PDB entry 3H55 | X-ray diffraction, 1.91 A resolution | chains A and B

Chain A (and B):
Molecule: Alpha-N-acetylgalactosaminidase
Organism: Homo sapiens
Notes: EC 3.2.1.49; chain B of this document is another copy of the same molecule, construct and numbering; everything in this record applies to it too
UniProt: P17050 (NAGAB_HUMAN); residues 18-411 here = UniProt positions 18-411
Sequence (400 residues; row label = number of the first residue in the row):
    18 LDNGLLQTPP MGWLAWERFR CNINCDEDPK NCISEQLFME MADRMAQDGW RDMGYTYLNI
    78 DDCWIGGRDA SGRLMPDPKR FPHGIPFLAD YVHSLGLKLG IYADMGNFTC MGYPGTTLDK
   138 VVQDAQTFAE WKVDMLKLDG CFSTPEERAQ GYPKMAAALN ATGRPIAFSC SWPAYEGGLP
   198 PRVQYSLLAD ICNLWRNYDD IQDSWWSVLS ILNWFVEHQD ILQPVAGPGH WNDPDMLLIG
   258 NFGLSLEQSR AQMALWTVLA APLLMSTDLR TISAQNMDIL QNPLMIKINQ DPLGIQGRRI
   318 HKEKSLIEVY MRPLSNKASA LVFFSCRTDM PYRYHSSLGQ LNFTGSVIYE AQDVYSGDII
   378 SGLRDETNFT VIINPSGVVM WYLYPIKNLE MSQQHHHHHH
Unresolved in the structure: 405-417
Differences from the reference sequence: engineered mutation Gln201 (Asn in P17050); expression tag (412-417)
Swiss-Prot annotation at these positions:
  - active site: Asp156 (Nucleophile), Asp217 (Proton donor)
  - binding site (substrate): Asp78, Asp79, Lys154, Ser188, Arg213, Asp217
  - modified residue (Phosphoserine): Ser322, Ser332
  - glycosylation (N-linked (GlcNAc...) asparagine): Asn124, Asn177, Asn359, Asn385
  - natural variant: Ser160 (S160C: In SCHIND), Glu325 (E325K: In SCHIND), Arg329 (R329Q: In KANZD; R329W: In KANZD)
Disulfides: Cys38-Cys80, Cys42-Cys49, Cys127-Cys158, Cys187-Cys209
Covalently attached groups: N-acetylglucosamine (NAG) linked to Asn124, Asn177, Asn385
Residues lining bound ligands:
  - alpha-D-galactopyranose (GLA), molecule 1: Trp33, Asp78, Asp79, Tyr119, Cys127, Met128, Lys154, Asp156, Tyr192, Arg213, Asp217
  - alpha-D-galactopyranose (GLA), molecule 2: Asp156, Cys158, Ala191, Tyr192, Arg213, Tyr215, Asp216, Asp217
From the paper describing this entry:
  - post-translational modification sites: Asn359 (proposed by the authors, not directly observed)
  - mutagenesis - N201Q (KM of 0.89 mM): unchanged catalytic activity on pNP-alpha-GalNAc
  - disease-associated variants - D217N: decreased catalytic activity (proposed by the authors, not directly observed)
  - disease-associated variants - S160C, E193*, E325K, R329Q, R329W: decreased stability (proposed by the authors, not directly observed)
  - disease-associated variants - E367K: unchanged catalytic activity

How chain A and chain B interact:
Pairs across the interface - 38 pairs, chain A then chain B:
  Glu34(A) - Thr345(B)
  Glu34(A) - Asp346(B)
  Arg35(A) - Met347(B)
  Arg35(A) - Pro348(B)
  Phe36(A) - Met347(B)
  Arg37(A) - Thr345(B)
  Arg37(A) - Asp346(B)
  Arg37(A) - Met347(B)
  Glu44(A) - Arg350(B)  salt bridge
  Asp45(A) - Arg350(B)  salt bridge
  Gln219(A) - Thr345(B)
  Asp220(A) - Thr345(B)  hydrogen bond (backbone-backbone)
  Phe259(A) - Ser262(B)  hydrogen bond (backbone-side chain)
  Phe259(A) - Pro348(B)
  Phe259(A) - Asn391(B)
  Phe259(A) - Pro392(B)  hydrophobic
  Gly260(A) - Ser262(B)
  Gly260(A) - Gln265(B)  hydrogen bond (backbone-side chain)
  Leu261(A) - Ser262(B)
  Ser262(A) - Phe259(B)  hydrogen bond (side chain-backbone)
  Ser262(A) - Leu261(B)
  Gln265(A) - Gly260(B)  hydrogen bond (side chain-backbone)
  Thr345(A) - Glu34(B)
  Thr345(A) - Arg37(B)
  Thr345(A) - Gln219(B)
  Thr345(A) - Asp220(B)  hydrogen bond (backbone-backbone)
  Asp346(A) - Glu34(B)
  Asp346(A) - Arg37(B)
  Met347(A) - Arg35(B)
  Met347(A) - Phe36(B)
  Met347(A) - Arg37(B)
  Met347(A) - Asn39(B)
  Pro348(A) - Arg35(B)
  Pro348(A) - Phe259(B)
  Arg350(A) - Glu44(B)  salt bridge
  Arg350(A) - Asp45(B)  salt bridge
  Asn391(A) - Phe259(B)
  Pro392(A) - Phe259(B)  hydrophobic
Interface residues without a listed pair, chain A (25 interface residues in all): Asn39, Ser221, Trp223, Glu264, Ser393
Interface residues without a listed pair, chain B (26 interface residues in all): Ser221, Trp223, Glu264, His352, Ser393

Overview:
25 residues of chain A face 26 of chain B across their interface, with 6 hydrogen bonds and 4 salt bridges.
Polar contacts include Glu44(A)-Arg350(B), Asp45(A)-Arg350(B) and Phe259(A)-Ser262(B). The paper reports that
S160C, E193* and E325K of chain A, among others, reduce stability; a modification site at Asn359(A); 8
substitutions were tested in all.
Both chains are Alpha-N-acetylgalactosaminidase (Homo sapiens). Entry 3H55 (Crystal Structure of human
alpha-N-acetylgalactosaminidase, Complex with Galactose) was determined by X-ray diffraction together with
3H53, 3H54 and 3IGU from the same study.
